PDB entry 3VSD | X-ray diffraction, 2.09 A resolution | chain A

== Chain A ==
Molecule: Protein CysO
From: Aeropyrum pernix
Notes: EC 4.2.1.22, 2.5.1.47, 2.5.1.65
UniProt: Q9YBL2 (CYSO_AERPE); residue numbers follow UniProt; this construct covers 1-389
Sequence (389 residues; row label = number of the first residue in the row):
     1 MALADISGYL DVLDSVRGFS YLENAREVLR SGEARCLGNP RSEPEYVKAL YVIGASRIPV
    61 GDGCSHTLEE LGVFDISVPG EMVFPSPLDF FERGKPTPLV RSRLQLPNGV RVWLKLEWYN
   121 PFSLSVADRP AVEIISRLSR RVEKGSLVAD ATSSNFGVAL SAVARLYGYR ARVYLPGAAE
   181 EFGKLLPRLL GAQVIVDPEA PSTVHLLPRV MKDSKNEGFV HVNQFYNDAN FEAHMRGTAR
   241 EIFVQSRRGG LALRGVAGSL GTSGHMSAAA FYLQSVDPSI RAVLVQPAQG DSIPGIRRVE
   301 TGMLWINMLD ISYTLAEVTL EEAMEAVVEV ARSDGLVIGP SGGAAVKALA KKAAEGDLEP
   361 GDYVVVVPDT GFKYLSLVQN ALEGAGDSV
Not modelled in the structure: 1, 384-389
Disulfides: C36-C64
Differences from the reference sequence: engineered mutation A127 (Lys in Q9YBL2)
Ligand contacts: O-acetylserine / pyridoxal phosphate: A151, T152, S153, S154, N155, F156, T203, Q224, F225, H234, S259, L260, G261, T262, S263, G264, H265, P294, G295, I296, R297, S341, P368, D369, Y374
Curated features (UniProtKB/Swiss-Prot):
  - binding site (pyridoxal 5'-phosphate): N155, G261 to H265, S341

== Overview ==
Bound to chain A: O-acetylserine / pyridoxal phosphate. UniProt lists 7 pyridoxal 5'-phosphate-binding
residues.
Chain A is Protein CysO (Aeropyrum pernix); the structure, Crystal Structure of the K127A Mutant of
O-Phosphoserine Sulfhydrylase Complexed with External Schiff Base of Pyridoxal ..., was determined by X-ray
diffraction (same publication as 3VSA and 3VSC).
